6R4N - chain A; structure by X-ray diffraction, 2.90 A resolution.

[Chain A]
Molecule: Phosphatidylglycerol/phosphatidylinositol transfer protein
Source organism: Saccharomyces cerevisiae (strain ATCC 204508 / S288c)
Reference sequence: Q12408 (NPC2_YEAST); residue numbers follow UniProt; this construct covers 1-173
Amino-acid sequence (201 residues; each row starts with the number of its first residue):
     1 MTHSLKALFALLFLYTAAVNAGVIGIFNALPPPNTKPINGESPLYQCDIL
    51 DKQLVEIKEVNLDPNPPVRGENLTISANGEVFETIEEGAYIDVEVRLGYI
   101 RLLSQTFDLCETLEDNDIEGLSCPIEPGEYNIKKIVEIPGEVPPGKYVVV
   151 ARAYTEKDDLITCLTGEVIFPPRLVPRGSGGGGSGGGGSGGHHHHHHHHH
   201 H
Unresolved in the structure: 1-30, 175-201
Construct notes: expression tag (174-201)
Cystine bridges: Cys47-Cys163, Cys110-Cys123
Glycans and other covalent adducts: N-acetylglucosamine (NAG) linked to Asn72
Small-molecule neighbours: ergosterol (ERG): Pro67, Leu73, Val95, Leu102, Val142, Tyr147, Val149, Val168
From the paper describing this entry:
  - binding site for ergosterol: Pro67, Leu73, Val95, Leu102, Leu103, Ile138, Val142, Tyr147, Val149, Val168, Phe170

[Summary]
Ligands of chain A: ergosterol. N-acetylglucosamine is covalently linked to Asn72. From the paper: a binding
site for ergosterol at Pro67, Leu73 and Val95 among others.
Chain A is Phosphatidylglycerol/phosphatidylinositol transfer protein (Saccharomyces cerevisiae (strain ATCC
204508 / S288c)); the structure, Crystal structure of S. cerevisia Niemann-Pick type C protein NPC2 with
ergosterol bound, was determined by X-ray diffraction together with 6R4L and 6R4M from the same study.
